PDB entry 5JQP | X-ray diffraction, 2.20 A resolution | chains A and B

[Chain A]
Protein: Alpha glucosidase-like protein
From: Chaetomium thermophilum (strain DSM 1495 / CBS 144.50 / IMI 039719)
UniProtKB: G0SG42 (G0SG42_CHATD); residues 31-977 here = UniProt positions 31-977
Sequence (951 residues; each row starts with the number of its first residue):
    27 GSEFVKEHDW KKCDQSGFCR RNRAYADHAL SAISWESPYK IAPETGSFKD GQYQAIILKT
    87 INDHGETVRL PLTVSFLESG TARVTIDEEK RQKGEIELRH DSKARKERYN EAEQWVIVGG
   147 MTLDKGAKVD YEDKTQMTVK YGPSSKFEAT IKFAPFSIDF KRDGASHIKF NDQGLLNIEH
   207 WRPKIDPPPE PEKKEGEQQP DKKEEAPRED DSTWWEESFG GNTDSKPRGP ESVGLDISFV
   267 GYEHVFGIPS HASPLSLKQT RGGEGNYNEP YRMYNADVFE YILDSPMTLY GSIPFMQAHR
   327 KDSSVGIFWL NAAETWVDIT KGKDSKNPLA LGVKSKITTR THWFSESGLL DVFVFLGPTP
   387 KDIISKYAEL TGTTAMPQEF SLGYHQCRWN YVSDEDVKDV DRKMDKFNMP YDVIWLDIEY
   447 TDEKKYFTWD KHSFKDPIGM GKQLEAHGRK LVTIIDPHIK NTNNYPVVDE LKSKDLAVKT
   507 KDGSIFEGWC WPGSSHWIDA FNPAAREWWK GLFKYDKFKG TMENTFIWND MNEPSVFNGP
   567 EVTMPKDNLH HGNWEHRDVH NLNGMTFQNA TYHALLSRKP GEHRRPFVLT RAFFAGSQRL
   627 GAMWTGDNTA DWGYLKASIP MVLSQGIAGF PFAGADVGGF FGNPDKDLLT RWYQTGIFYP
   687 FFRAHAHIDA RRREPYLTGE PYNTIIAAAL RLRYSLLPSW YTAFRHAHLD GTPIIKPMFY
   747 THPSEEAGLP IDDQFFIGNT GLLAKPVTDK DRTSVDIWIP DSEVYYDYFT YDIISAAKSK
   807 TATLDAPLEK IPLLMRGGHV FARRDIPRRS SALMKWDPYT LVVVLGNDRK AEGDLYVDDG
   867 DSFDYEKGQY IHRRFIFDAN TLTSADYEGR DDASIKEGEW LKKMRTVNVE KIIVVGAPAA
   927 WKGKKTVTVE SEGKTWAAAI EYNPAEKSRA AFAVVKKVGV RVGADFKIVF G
Unresolved in the structure: 27-33, 214-234, 802-803, 899-901
Sequence notes: expression tag (27-30)

[Chain B]
Protein: Glucosidase 2 subunit beta-like protein
From: Chaetomium thermophilum (strain DSM 1495 / CBS 144.50 / IMI 039719)
UniProtKB: G0S9M2 (G0S9M2_CHATD); numbering as in UniProt (aligned over 21-162)
Sequence (164 residues; row label = number of the first residue in the row; numbers below 1 keep their minus sign (Met-1 is residue -1)):
    -1 MGHHHHHHHH HHSSGHIEGR HMSSSLPRGV GPEFAKYYTS QGTFTCIGTP SITLSSSQIN
    59 DNSCDCPDGS DEPGTAACAH LDRLSPEQPL PGSLTGTTNT TSTLPGFWCA NEGHIGSYIP
   119 FMYVNDGVCD YELCCDGSDE YAHAGGVQCE NRCAAIGKEY RRLE
Unresolved in the structure: -1 to 23, 155-162
Cystine bridges: Cys44-Cys64, Cys62-Cys76, Cys107-Cys132, Cys127-Cys147, Cys133-Cys151
Sequence notes: expression tag (-1 to 20)
Bound ions: Ca2+ site 1: Gln56, Asp59, Ser61, Asp63, Asp69, Glu70; Ca2+ site 2: Tyr121, Asp124, Val126, Asp128, Asp137, Glu138
What the authors report for this chain:
  - Ca2+ coordination: Gln56, Asp59, Ser61, Asp63, Asp69, Glu70, Tyr121, Asp124, Val126, Asp128, Asp137, Glu138

[Interface between chain A and chain B]
Residue-residue contacts (47):
  Asn434(A) - Leu82(B)
  Ala472(A) - Val126(B)
  His473(A) - Val126(B)
  Thr710(A) - Arg81(B)
  Thr710(A) - Leu82(B)
  Ala713(A) - Leu82(B)
  Ala714(A) - Leu82(B)
  Arg717(A) - Asp80(B)  salt bridge
  Arg717(A) - Leu82(B)
  Arg717(A) - Ser83(B)  hydrogen bond
  Arg717(A) - Pro84(B)
  Arg717(A) - Met120(B)  hydrogen bond
  Leu718(A) - Pro84(B)  hydrophobic
  Tyr794(A) - Gln86(B)  hydrogen bond (backbone-side chain)
  Phe795(A) - Glu85(B)
  Phe795(A) - Gln86(B)
  Phe795(A) - Pro87(B)
  Thr796(A) - Pro87(B)
  Tyr797(A) - Gln86(B)  hydrogen bond
  Tyr797(A) - Pro87(B)
  Arg829(A) - Gln86(B)  hydrogen bond
  Asp831(A) - His78(B)
  Ile832(A) - Ala74(B)
  Pro833(A) - Ala77(B)
  Pro833(A) - His78(B)
  Pro833(A) - Ser83(B)
  Pro833(A) - Met120(B)
  Arg834(A) - Ala74(B)
  Arg834(A) - Met120(B)  hydrogen bond (side chain-backbone)
  Arg834(A) - Val122(B)  hydrogen bond (side chain-backbone)
  Arg834(A) - Asn123(B)  hydrogen bond (side chain-backbone)
  Arg834(A) - Asp124(B)
  Arg835(A) - Met120(B)
  Arg835(A) - Tyr121(B)
  Arg835(A) - Asp124(B)  salt bridge
  Arg835(A) - Val126(B)
  Arg835(A) - Asp128(B)  salt bridge
  Leu839(A) - Asp124(B)
  Leu839(A) - Val126(B)  hydrophobic
  Trp842(A) - Ala142(B)
  Trp842(A) - Gly143(B)
  Lys909(A) - Gly143(B)  hydrogen bond (side chain-backbone)
  Asn949(A) - Pro89(B)
  Lys962(A) - Ser61(B)
  Lys962(A) - Cys62(B)
  Lys963(A) - Asp59(B)  salt bridge
  Lys963(A) - Ser61(B)
Also at the interface, not in a pair above, chain A (31 interface residues in all): Asp431, Phe433, Ser721, Asp843, Lys917, Arg955, Phe958
Also at the interface, not in a pair above, chain B (26 interface residues in all): Asp63, Phe119
The authors on this interface:
  - interface residues, chain A: Arg717(A), Arg834(A), Arg835(A), Lys963(A)
  - hot spots on chain A (mutagenesis) - R834A/R835A: decreased binding to Glucosidase 2 subunit beta-like protein (chain B)
  - interface residues, chain B: Asp59(B), Asp80(B), Asp124(B), Asp128(B)

[Summary]
31 residues of chain A and 26 residues of chain B are in contact; the contacts include 9 hydrogen bonds and 4
salt bridges. Polar contacts include Arg717(A)-Asp80(B), Arg835(A)-Asp124(B) and Arg835(A)-Asp128(B). The
paper reports that R834A/R835A of chain A reduce binding to Glucosidase 2 subunit beta-like protein (chain B);
interface residues Arg717(A), Arg834(A) and Asp59(B) among others.
Chain A is Alpha glucosidase-like protein and chain B is Glucosidase 2 subunit beta-like protein, both from
Chaetomium thermophilum (strain DSM 1495 / CBS 144.50 / IMI 039719); the structure, Crystal structure of ER
glucosidase II heterodimeric complex consisting of catalytic subunit and the binding domain ..., was
determined by X-ray diffraction.
